1TA1 - chains B and C of the 3 polymer chains in the assembly; structure by X-ray diffraction, 2.50 A resolution.

# Chain B (and C)
Molecule: Arginase 1
From: Rattus norvegicus
Notes: EC 3.5.3.1; chain C of this document is another copy of the same molecule, construct and numbering; everything in this record applies to it too
UniProt: P07824 (ARGI1_RAT); residues 6-319 here = UniProt positions 6-319
Sequence (314 residues; row label = number of the first residue in the row):
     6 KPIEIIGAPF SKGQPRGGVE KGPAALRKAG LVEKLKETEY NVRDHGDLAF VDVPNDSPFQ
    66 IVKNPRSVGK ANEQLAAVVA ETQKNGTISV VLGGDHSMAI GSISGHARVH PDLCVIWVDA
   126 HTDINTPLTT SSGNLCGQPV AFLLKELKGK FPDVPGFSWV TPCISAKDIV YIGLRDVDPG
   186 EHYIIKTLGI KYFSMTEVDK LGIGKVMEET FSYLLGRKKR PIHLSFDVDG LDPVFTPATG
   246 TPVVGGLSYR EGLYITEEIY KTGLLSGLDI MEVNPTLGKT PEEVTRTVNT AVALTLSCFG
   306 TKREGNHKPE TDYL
Differences from the reference sequence: engineered mutation Cys141 (His in P07824)
Metal / ion sites: Mn2+ site 1: His101, Asp124, Asp128, Asp232 (together with glycerol); Mn2+ site 2: Asp124, His126, Asp232, Asp234 (together with glycerol)
UniProt features mapped onto this chain:
  - binding site (Mn(2+)): His101, Asp124, His126, Asp128, Asp232, Asp234
  - binding site (substrate): His126 to Asn130, Ser137 to Asn139, Asp183, Thr246, Glu277
  - modified residue: Lys17 (N6-succinyllysine), Ser62 (Phosphoserine), Ser72 (Phosphoserine), Lys75 (N6-succinyllysine), Ser163 (Phosphoserine), Ser217 (Phosphoserine), Thr281 (Phosphothreonine)
  - mutagenesis: His101 (H101E: Reduced catalytic activity. No effect on manganese binding), Asp128 (D128E/N: Reduced manganese binding and strongly reduced catalytic activity), Asp232 (D232A: Loss of one manganese ion and strongly reduced catalytic activity; D232C: Reduced manganese binding and strongly reduced catalytic activity), Asp234 (D234A/E/H: Reduced manganese binding and strongly reduced catalytic activity), Gly235 (G235A: 56% of wild-type activity; G235R: Loss of manganese-binding and activity)

# Interface between chain B and chain C
Contacting residue pairs (42; chain B residue first):
  Ile208(B) - Asp204(C)
  Tyr254(B) - Val249(C)
  Tyr254(B) - Gly250(C)
  Arg255(B) - Met200(C)
  Arg255(B) - Val203(C)
  Arg255(B) - Asp204(C)  salt bridge
  Arg255(B) - Gly250(C)
  Arg255(B) - Gly251(C)  hydrogen bond (side chain-backbone)
  Arg255(B) - Leu252(C)
  Arg255(B) - Ser253(C)
  Arg255(B) - Glu256(C)  salt bridge
  Tyr259(B) - Thr201(C)
  Tyr259(B) - Asp204(C)
  Tyr259(B) - Lys205(C)
  Glu262(B) - Thr201(C)
  Arg308(B) - Leu179(C)
  Arg308(B) - Arg180(C)
  Arg308(B) - Asp181(C)
  Arg308(B) - Met200(C)
  Arg308(B) - Thr201(C)
  Arg308(B) - Asp204(C)  salt bridge
  Glu309(B) - Val182(C)
  Glu309(B) - His187(C)  salt bridge
  Glu309(B) - Ile190(C)
  Glu309(B) - Lys191(C)  salt bridge
  Glu309(B) - Tyr197(C)  hydrogen bond
  Glu309(B) - Ser199(C)
  Gly310(B) - His187(C)  hydrogen bond (backbone-side chain)
  Asn311(B) - Pro184(C)
  Asn311(B) - His187(C)
  His312(B) - Pro184(C)
  His312(B) - His187(C)  hydrogen bond
  His312(B) - Tyr188(C)
  His312(B) - Lys191(C)
  Thr316(B) - Tyr188(C)
  Asp317(B) - Tyr188(C)  hydrogen bond
  Tyr318(B) - Thr134(C)
  Tyr318(B) - Pro184(C)
  Tyr318(B) - Gly185(C)
  Tyr318(B) - Tyr188(C)  hydrophobic
  Leu319(B) - Tyr188(C)
  Leu319(B) - Ile189(C)  hydrophobic
Interface residues without a listed pair, chain B (17 interface residues in all): Gly209, Glu213, Glu256
Interface residues without a listed pair, chain C (29 interface residues in all): Thr131, Leu152, Asp183, Glu202

# In short
The interface between chain B and chain C involves 17 residues on one side and 29 on the other, with 5
hydrogen bonds and 5 salt bridges. Polar contacts include Arg255(B)-Asp204(C), Arg255(B)-Glu256(C) and
Arg308(B)-Asp204(C).
Chain B and chain C are both Arginase 1 (Rattus norvegicus); the structure, H141C mutant of rat liver arginase
I, was determined by X-ray diffraction, deposited together with 1ZPE, 1ZPG, 1TBH, 1TBJ and 1TBL.
